Entry 7F64 (electron microscopy, 2.42 A resolution); this record covers chains A and G of the 12 polymer chains in the assembly.

Chain A:
Molecule: Translation initiation factor eIF-2B subunit alpha
Source organism: Homo sapiens
UniProtKB: Q14232 (EI2BA_HUMAN); residues 1-305 here = UniProt positions 1-305
Amino-acid sequence (305 residues; row label = number of the first residue in the row):
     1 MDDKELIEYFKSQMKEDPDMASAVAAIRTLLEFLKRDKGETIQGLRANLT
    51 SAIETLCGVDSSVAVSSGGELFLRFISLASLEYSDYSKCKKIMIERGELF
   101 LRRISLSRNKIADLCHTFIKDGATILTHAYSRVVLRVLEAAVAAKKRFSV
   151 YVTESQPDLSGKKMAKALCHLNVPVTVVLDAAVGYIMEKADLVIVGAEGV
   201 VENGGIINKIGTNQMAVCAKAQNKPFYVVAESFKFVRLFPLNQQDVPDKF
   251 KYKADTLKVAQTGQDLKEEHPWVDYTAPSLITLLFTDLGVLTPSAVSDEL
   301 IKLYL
Unresolved in the structure: 255-267
What the authors report for this chain:
  - mutagenesis - A47E: unchanged binding to eIF2(alphaP)

Chain G:
Molecule: Translation initiation factor eIF-2B subunit delta
Source organism: Homo sapiens
UniProtKB: Q9UI10 (EI2BD_HUMAN); residue numbers follow UniProt; this construct covers 1-523
Amino-acid sequence (523 residues; row label = number of the first residue in the row):
     1 MAAVAVAVREDSGSGMKAELPPGPGAVGREMTKEEKLQLRKEKKQQKKKR
    51 KEEKGAEPETGSAVSAAQCQVGPTRELPESGIQLGTPREKVPAGRSKAEL
   101 RAERRAKQEAERALKQARKGEQGGPPPKASPSTAGETPSGVKRLPEYPQV
   151 DDLLLRRLVKKPERQQVPTRKDYGSKVSLFSHLPQYSRQNSLTQFMSIPS
   201 SVIHPAMVRLGLQYSQGLVSGSNARCIALLRALQQVIQDYTTPPNEELSR
   251 DLVNKLKPYMSFLTQCRPLSASMHNAIKFLNKEITSVGSSKREEEAKSEL
   301 RAAIDRYVQEKIVLAAQAISRFAYQKISNGDVILVYGCSSLVSRILQEAW
   351 TEGRRFRVVVVDSRPWLEGRHTLRSLVHAGVPASYLLIPAASYVLPEVSK
   401 VLLGAHALLANGSVMSRVGTAQLALVARAHNVPVLVCCETYKFCERVQTD
   451 AFVSNELDDPDDLQCKRGEHVALANWQNHASLRLLNLVYDVTPPELVDLV
   501 ITELGMIPCSSVPVVLRVKSSDQ
Unresolved in the structure: 1-165, 522-523
Curated features (UniProtKB/Swiss-Prot):
  - region: R170 to L179 (May bind the chemical integrated stress response (ISR) inhibitor ISRIB)
  - modified residue: A2 (N-acetylalanine), S12 (Phosphoserine), T86 (Phosphothreonine), S130 (Phosphoserine)
  - natural variant: R209 (R209Q: In VWM4), A228 (A228V: In VWM4), L269 (L269R: In VWM4), R357 (R357Q: In VWM4), R374 (R374C: In VWM4), C465 (C465R: In VWM4), Y489 (Y489H: In VWM4)

Interface between chain A and chain G:
Residue-residue contacts (19; chain A residue first):
  E202(A) - M506(G)
  E202(A) - I507(G)
  E202(A) - P508(G)
  F239(A) - K326(G)  hydrogen bond (backbone-side chain)
  F239(A) - D498(G)
  F239(A) - L499(G)  hydrophobic
  F239(A) - M506(G)
  F239(A) - I507(G)
  F239(A) - P508(G)
  L241(A) - L435(G)  hydrophobic
  D245(A) - K326(G)  salt bridge
  S294(A) - S510(G)
  S297(A) - P508(G)
  S297(A) - S511(G)  hydrogen bond
  D298(A) - V514(G)
  D298(A) - R517(G)  salt bridge
  I301(A) - I507(G)  hydrophobic
  I301(A) - S511(G)
  K302(A) - R517(G)
Other interface residues (no listed pair), chain A (11 interface residues in all): N203, R237
Other interface residues (no listed pair), chain G (14 interface residues in all): K400, P433, L504

In short:
11 residues of chain A face 14 of chain G across their interface; the contacts include 2 hydrogen bonds and 2
salt bridges. Polar contacts include D245(A)-K326(G), D298(A)-R517(G) and F239(A)-K326(G). The paper reports
that A47E of chain A leaves binding to eIF2(alphaP) unchanged.
Chain A is Translation initiation factor eIF-2B subunit alpha and chain G is Translation initiation factor
eIF-2B subunit delta, both from Homo sapiens; the structure, eIF2B-SFSV NSs, was determined by electron
microscopy, deposited together with 7F66, 7F67 and 7VLK.
